4G4S - chains A and G of the 16 polymer chains in the assembly; structure by X-ray diffraction, 2.49 A resolution.

[Chain A]
Name: Proteasome component C7-alpha
Organism: Saccharomyces cerevisiae
Notes: EC 3.4.25.1
UniProtKB: P21243 (PSA6_YEAST); residues 1-252 here = UniProt positions 1-252
Chain sequence (252 residues; row label = number of the first residue in the row):
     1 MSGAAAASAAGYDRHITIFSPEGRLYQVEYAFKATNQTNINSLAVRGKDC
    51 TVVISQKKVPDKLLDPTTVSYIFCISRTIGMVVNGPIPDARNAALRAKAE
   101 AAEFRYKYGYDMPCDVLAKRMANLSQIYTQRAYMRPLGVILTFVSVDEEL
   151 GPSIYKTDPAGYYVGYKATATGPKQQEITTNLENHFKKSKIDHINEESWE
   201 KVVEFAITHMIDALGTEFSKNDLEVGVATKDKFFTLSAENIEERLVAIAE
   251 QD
Not modelled in the structure: 1-11
Ion coordination: Mg2+: Thr17, Tyr128, Arg131, Met134
What the authors report for this chain:
  - conformationally variable residues (order/disorder transition): Met1 to Gly11

[Chain G]
Name: Proteasome component C1
Organism: Saccharomyces cerevisiae
Notes: EC 3.4.25.1
UniProtKB: P21242 (PSA3_YEAST); numbering as in UniProt (aligned over 1-288)
Chain sequence (288 residues; row label = number of the first residue in the row):
     1 MTSIGTGYDLSNSVFSPDGRNFQVEYAVKAVENGTTSIGIKCNDGVVFAV
    51 EKLITSKLLVPQKNVKIQVVDRHIGCVYSGLIPDGRHLVNRGREEAASFK
   101 KLYKTPIPIPAFADRLGQYVQAHTLYNSVRPFGVSTIFGGVDKNGAHLYM
   151 LEPSGSYWGYKGAATGKGRQSAKAELEKLVDHHPEGLSAREAVKQAAKII
   201 YLAHEDNKEKDFELEISWCSLSETNGLHKFVKGDLLQEAIDFAQKEINGD
   251 DDEDEDDSDNVMSSDDENAPVATNANATTDQEGDIHLE
Not modelled in the structure: 247-288
Swiss-Prot annotation at these positions:
  - modified residue: Thr2 (N-acetylthreonine)

[Interface between chain A and chain G]
Contacting residue pairs (63; chain A residue first):
  Arg14(A) - Tyr8(G)
  His15(A) - Gly7(G)  hydrogen bond (side chain-backbone)
  Gln27(A) - Val14(G)
  Gln27(A) - Phe15(G)  hydrogen bond (side chain-backbone)
  Tyr30(A) - Tyr8(G)  hydrogen bond
  Tyr30(A) - Phe15(G)
  Tyr30(A) - Ser16(G)
  Tyr30(A) - Pro17(G)  hydrophobic
  Tyr30(A) - Gly19(G)
  Ala31(A) - Phe15(G)  hydrophobic
  Lys33(A) - Pro17(G)
  Lys33(A) - Asp18(G)
  Lys33(A) - Gly19(G)
  Ala34(A) - Phe15(G)  hydrophobic
  Ala34(A) - Gly19(G)
  Gln37(A) - Gly19(G)
  Asp61(A) - Lys173(G)  salt bridge
  Asp61(A) - Glu177(G)
  Lys62(A) - Lys161(G)
  Lys62(A) - Glu177(G)
  Lys62(A) - Asp181(G)  salt bridge
  Leu63(A) - Tyr160(G)
  Leu63(A) - Lys161(G)  hydrogen bond (backbone-backbone)
  Leu63(A) - Gly162(G)
  Leu63(A) - Lys173(G)
  Leu63(A) - Leu176(G)  hydrophobic
  Leu63(A) - Glu177(G)
  Leu63(A) - Val180(G)  hydrophobic
  Leu64(A) - Trp158(G)  hydrophobic
  Leu64(A) - Gly159(G)
  Leu64(A) - Tyr160(G)  hydrophobic
  Leu64(A) - Lys161(G)
  Asp65(A) - Lys41(G)  salt bridge
  Asp65(A) - Gly159(G)  hydrogen bond (backbone-backbone)
  Asp65(A) - Tyr160(G)
  Thr68(A) - Trp158(G)
  Thr68(A) - Gly159(G)  hydrogen bond (side chain-backbone)
  Val69(A) - Trp158(G)  hydrophobic
  Ser70(A) - Trp158(G)
  Tyr71(A) - Trp158(G)
  Ile87(A) - Ser156(G)
  Ile87(A) - Trp158(G)  hydrophobic
  Pro88(A) - Gln121(G)
  Pro88(A) - Ser154(G)
  Pro88(A) - Gly155(G)
  Pro88(A) - Ser156(G)
  Asp89(A) - Gln121(G)  hydrogen bond
  Arg91(A) - Asp114(G)
  Arg91(A) - Gln118(G)  hydrogen bond (backbone-side chain)
  Arg91(A) - Tyr157(G)  hydrogen bond (side chain-backbone)
  Arg91(A) - Trp158(G)
  Asn92(A) - Gln118(G)
  Asn92(A) - Gln121(G)  hydrogen bond
  Leu95(A) - Gln118(G)
  Tyr133(A) - Leu125(G)
  Tyr133(A) - Tyr126(G)
  Met134(A) - Tyr126(G)  hydrophobic
  Arg135(A) - Ser13(G)
  Arg135(A) - Phe15(G)
  Arg135(A) - Thr124(G)  hydrogen bond (side chain-backbone)
  Arg135(A) - Leu125(G)
  Pro136(A) - Phe15(G)
  Gly138(A) - Phe15(G)
Also at the interface, not in a pair above, chain A (29 interface residues in all): Leu137
Also at the interface, not in a pair above, chain G (31 interface residues in all): Tyr149

[Overview]
The interface between chain A and chain G involves 29 residues on one side and 31 on the other, with 11
hydrogen bonds and 3 salt bridges. Polar contacts include Asp61(A)-Lys173(G), Lys62(A)-Asp181(G) and
Asp65(A)-Lys41(G). Thr17(A), Tyr128(A), Arg131(A) and Met134(A) form the Mg2+ site. The paper reports
conformational variability at Met1(A).
Chain A is Proteasome component C7-alpha and chain G is Proteasome component C1, both from Saccharomyces
cerevisiae; the structure, Structure of Proteasome-Pba1-Pba2 Complex, was determined by X-ray diffraction.
